5B0Z - chains E and J of the 10 polymer chains in the assembly; structure by X-ray diffraction, 1.99 A resolution.

== Chain E ==
Name: Histone H3.2
From: Homo sapiens
Reference sequence: Q71DI3 (H32_HUMAN); residues 0-135 here correspond to UniProt positions 1-136 (UniProt number = residue number + 1)
Sequence (139 residues; row label = number of the first residue in the row; numbers below 1 keep their minus sign (Gly-3 is residue -3)):
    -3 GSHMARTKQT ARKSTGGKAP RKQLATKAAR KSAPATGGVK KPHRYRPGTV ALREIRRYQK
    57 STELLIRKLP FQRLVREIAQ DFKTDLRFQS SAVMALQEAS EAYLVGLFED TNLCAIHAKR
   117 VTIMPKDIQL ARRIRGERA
Not modelled in the structure: -3 to 36, 135
Sequence notes: expression tag (-3 to -1)
Curated features (UniProtKB/Swiss-Prot):
  - modified residue: Arg2 (Asymmetric dimethylarginine), Thr3 (Phosphothreonine), Lys4 (Allysine), Gln5 (5-glutamyl dopamine), Thr6 (Phosphothreonine), Arg8 (Citrulline), Lys9 (N6,N6,N6-trimethyllysine), Ser10 (ADP-ribosylserine), Thr11 (Phosphothreonine), Lys14 (N6-(2-hydroxyisobutyryl)lysine), Arg17 (Asymmetric dimethylarginine), Lys18 (N6-(2-hydroxyisobutyryl)lysine), Lys23 (N6-(2-hydroxyisobutyryl)lysine), Arg26 (Citrulline), Lys27 (N6,N6,N6-trimethyllysine), Ser28 (ADP-ribosylserine), Lys36 (N6,N6,N6-trimethyllysine), Lys37 (N6-methyllysine), Tyr41 (Phosphotyrosine), Lys56 (N6,N6,N6-trimethyllysine) and 8 more in UniProt
  - lipidation: Lys18 (N6-decanoyllysine), Cys110 (S-palmitoyl cysteine)
Ion coordination: Mn2+: Asp77 (shared with 1 residue of chain D)

== Chain J ==
Molecule: 146-nt DNA strand
From: Homo sapiens
Sequence (146 nucleotides; row label = number of the first residue in the row):
   147 ATCAATATCC ACCTGCAGAT TCTACCAAAA GTGTATTTGG AAACTGCTCC ATCAAAAGGC
   207 ATGTTCAGCT GAATTCAGCT GAACATGCCT TTTGATGGAG CAGTTTCCAA ATACACTTTT
   267 GGTAGAATCT GCAGGTGGAT ATTGAT
Ion coordination: Mn2+: DG185, DG186

== How chain E and chain J interact ==
Residue-residue contacts (25):
  Arg40(E) - DG290(J)  sugar contact
  Tyr41(E) - DT289(J)  phosphate contact
  Tyr41(E) - DG290(J)  phosphate contact
  Arg42(E) - DC215(J)  salt bridge to the phosphate
  Arg42(E) - DG290(J)  hydrogen bond to the phosphate
  Arg42(E) - DA291(J)  phosphate contact
  Pro43(E) - DG214(J)  phosphate contact
  Pro43(E) - DC215(J)  sugar contact
  Thr45(E) - DT289(J)  phosphate contact
  Thr45(E) - DG290(J)  hydrogen bond to the phosphate
  Arg63(E) - DA207(J)  phosphate contact
  Arg72(E) - DA197(J)  salt bridge to the phosphate
  Arg83(E) - DC196(J)  phosphate contact
  Arg83(E) - DA197(J)  phosphate contact
  Phe84(E) - DC196(J)  sugar contact
  Phe84(E) - DA197(J)  hydrogen bond to the phosphate
  Gln85(E) - DC196(J)  phosphate contact
  Ser86(E) - DC196(J)  hydrogen bond to the phosphate
  Arg116(E) - DG217(J)  phosphate contact
  Arg116(E) - DA218(J)  phosphate contact
  Val117(E) - DG217(J)  hydrogen bond to the phosphate
  Thr118(E) - DT216(J)  hydrogen bond to the phosphate
  Thr118(E) - DG217(J)  hydrogen bond to the phosphate
  Met120(E) - DG217(J)  phosphate contact
  Met120(E) - DA218(J)  phosphate contact
Interface residues without a listed pair, chain E (17 interface residues in all): His39, Lys115

== Summary ==
Chain E and chain J form an interface of 17 and 11 residues respectively, with 7 hydrogen bonds and 2 salt
bridges. Among the polar pairs are Arg42(E)-DG290(J), Thr45(E)-DG290(J) and Phe84(E)-DA197(J). DG185(J) and
DG186(J) form the Mn2+ site.
Here chain E is Histone H3.2 and chain J is a 146-nt DNA strand, both from Homo sapiens. Entry 5B0Z (The
crystal structure of the nucleosome containing H3.2, at 1.98 A resolution) was determined by X-ray diffraction
(same publication as 5B0Y).
